Entry 3H1H (X-ray diffraction, 3.16 A resolution); this record covers chains N and V of the 20 polymer chains in the assembly.

[Chain N]
Protein: Ubiquinol-cytochrome-C reductase complex core protein I, mitochondrial
From: Gallus gallus
Notes: EC 1.10.2.2
Sequence (446 residues; each row starts with the number of its first residue):
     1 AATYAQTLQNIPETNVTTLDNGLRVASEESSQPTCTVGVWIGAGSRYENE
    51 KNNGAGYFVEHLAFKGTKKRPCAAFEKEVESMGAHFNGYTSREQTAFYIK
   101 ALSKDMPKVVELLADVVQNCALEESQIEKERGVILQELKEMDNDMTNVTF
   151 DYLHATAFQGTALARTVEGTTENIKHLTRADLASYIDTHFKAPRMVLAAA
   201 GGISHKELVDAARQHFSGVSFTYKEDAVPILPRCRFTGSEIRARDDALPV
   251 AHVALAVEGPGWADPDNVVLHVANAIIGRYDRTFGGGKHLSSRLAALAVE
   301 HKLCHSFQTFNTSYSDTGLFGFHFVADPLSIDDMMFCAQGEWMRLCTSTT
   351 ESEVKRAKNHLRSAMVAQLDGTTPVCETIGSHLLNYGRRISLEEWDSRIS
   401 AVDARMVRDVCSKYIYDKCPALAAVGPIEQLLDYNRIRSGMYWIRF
Not modelled in the structure: 1-2, 445-446

[Chain V]
Protein: Cytochrome b-c1 complex subunit Rieske, mitochondrial
From: Gallus gallus
Notes: EC 1.10.2.2; fragment: sequence database residues 1-76
UniProt: Q5ZLR5 (UCRI_CHICK); residues 47-78 here correspond to UniProt positions 45-76 (UniProt number = residue number - 2)
Sequence (47 residues; each row starts with the number of its first residue; note: 6 numbers in that range are skipped by the numbering (no residue carries them; nothing is unmodelled there); X marks 15 residues of unknown identity (built as UNK)):
    26 XXXXXXXXXXXXXXX
    47 RPLLCRESMSGRSARRDLVAGISLNAPASVRY
Not modelled in the structure: 26-27, 78

[Chain N / chain V interface]
Contacting residue pairs (26):
  Val133(N) - Glu53(V)
  Gln136(N) - Leu50(V)
  Glu137(N) - Glu53(V)
  Lys139(N) - Leu50(V)
  Glu140(N) - Arg47(V)
  Glu140(N) - Pro48(V)
  Glu140(N) - Leu49(V)
  Glu140(N) - Leu50(V)  hydrogen bond (side chain-backbone)
  Glu140(N) - Cys51(V)
  Glu140(N) - Ser54(V)  hydrogen bond
  Asn143(N) - Arg47(V)
  Asn143(N) - Pro48(V)
  Arg279(N) - Pro73(V)
  Asp281(N) - Pro73(V)
  Thr283(N) - Ser69(V)
  Thr283(N) - Ala72(V)
  Thr283(N) - Pro73(V)
  Thr283(N) - Ala74(V)  hydrogen bond (side chain-backbone)
  Phe284(N) - Leu70(V)
  Phe284(N) - Asn71(V)
  Phe284(N) - Ala72(V)
  Phe284(N) - Pro73(V)
  Gly285(N) - Ser69(V)  hydrogen bond (backbone-backbone)
  Gly285(N) - Leu70(V)  hydrogen bond (backbone-backbone)
  Gly286(N) - Leu70(V)  hydrogen bond (backbone-backbone)
  Leu290(N) - Leu70(V)
Other interface residues (no listed pair), chain N (17 interface residues in all): Arg282, His305, His360, Ala364

[Overview]
The interface between chain N and chain V involves 17 residues on one side and 13 on the other, with 6
hydrogen bonds. Polar pairs include Glu140(N)-Leu50(V), Glu140(N)-Ser54(V) and Thr283(N)-Ala74(V).
Here chain N is Ubiquinol-cytochrome-C reductase complex core protein I, mitochondrial and chain V is
Cytochrome b-c1 complex subunit Rieske, mitochondrial, both from Gallus gallus. Entry 3H1H (Cytochrome bc1
complex from chicken) was determined by X-ray diffraction, deposited together with 3H1I and 3H1J.
